2UUB - chains A and Q of the 23 polymer chains in the assembly; structure by X-ray diffraction, 2.80 A resolution.

# Chain A
Molecule: 16S Ribosomal RNA
Source organism: Thermus thermophilus
Sequence (1522 nucleotides; each row starts with the number of its first residue; note: 44 numbers in that range are skipped by the numbering (no residue carries them; nothing is unmodelled there); a row labelled like 189A-189L holds insertion residues (189A, then the next letters in order); numbering starts at 0):
     0 UUUGUUGGAGAGUUUGAUCCUGGCUCAGGGUGAACGCUGGCGGCGUGCCU
    50 AAGACAUGCAAGUCGUGCGGGCCG
    76 CGGGGUUUU
    88 ACUCCG
    96 UGGUCAGCGGCGGACGGGUGAGUAACGCGUGGGU
  129A G
   130 ACCUACCCGGAAGAGGGGGACAACCCGGGGAAACUCGGGCUAAUCCCCCA
   180 UGUGGACCCG
189A-189L CCCCUUGGGGUG
   190 UGUCCAAAGGGCUUU
   216 GCCCGCUUCCGGAUGGGCCCGCGUCCCAUCAGCUAGUUGGUGGGGUAAUG
   266 GCCCACCAAGGCGACGACGGGUAGCCGGUCUGAGAGGAUGGCCGGCCACA
   316 GGGGCACUGAGACACGGGCCCCACUCCUACGGGAGGCAGCAGUUAGGAAU
   366 CUUCCGCAAUGGGCGCAAGCCUGACGGAGCGACGCCGCUUGGAGGAAGAA
   416 GCCCUUCGGGGUGUAAACUCCUGA
   441 ACCCGGGACGAAACCCCC
   460 GA
   470 CGAGGGGA
   479 CUGACGGUACCGGGGUAA
   498 UAGCGCCGGCCAACUCCGUGCCAGCAGCCGCGGUAAUACGGAGGGCGCGA
   548 GCGUUACCCGGAUUCACUGGGCGUAAAGGGCGUGUAGGCGGCCUGGGGCG
   598 UCCCAUGUGAAAGACCACGGCUCAACCGUGGGGGAGCGUGGGAUACGCUC
   648 AGGCUAGACGGUGGGAGAGGGUGGUGGAAUUCCCGGAGUAGCGGUGAAAU
   698 GCGCAGAUACCGGGAGGAACGCCGAUGGCGAAGGCAGCCACCUGGUCCAC
   748 CCGUGACGCUGAGGCGCGAAAGCGUGGGGAGCAAACCGGAUUAGAUACCC
   798 GGGUAGUCCACGCCCUAAACGAUGCGCGCUAGGUCUCUGGGUCU
   848 CCUGGGGGCCGAAGCUAACGCGUUAAGCGCGCCGCCUGGGGAGUACGGCC
   898 GCAAGGCUGAAACUCAAAGGAAUUGACGGGGGCCCGCACAAGCGGUGGAG
   948 CAUGUGGUUUAAUUCGAAGCAACGCGAAGAACCUUACCAGGCCUUGACAU
   998 GCUA
 1001A G
  1002 GGAACCCGGGUGAAAGCCUGGGGUGCCCC
1030A-1030D GCGA
  1031 GGGGAGCCCUAGCACAGGUGCUGCAUGGCCGUCGUCAGCUCGUGCCGUGA
  1081 GGUGUUGGGUUAAGUCCCGCAACGAGCGCAACCCCCGCCGUUAGUUGCCA
  1131 GCGGUUCGGCCGGGCACUCUAACGGGACUGCCCGCG
  1168 AAAGCGGGAGGAAGGAGGGGACGACGUCUGGUCAGCAUGGCCCUUACGGC
  1218 CUGGGCGACACACGUGCUACAAUGCCCACUACAAAGCGAUGCCACCCGGC
  1268 AACGGGGAGCUAAUCGCAAAAAGGUGGGCCCAGUUCGGAUUGGGGUCUGC
  1318 AACCCGACCCCAUGAAGCCGGAAUCGCUAGUAAUCGCGGAUCAGCC
 1363A A
  1364 UGCCGCGGUGAAUACGUUCCCGGGCCUUGUACACACCGCCCGUCACGCCA
  1414 UGGGAGCGGGCUCUACCCGAAGUCGCCGG
1442A-1442B GA
  1443 GCCUA
  1452 C
  1456 GGGCAGGCGCCGAGGGUAGGGCCCGUGACUGGGGCGAAGUCGUAACAAGG
  1506 UAGCUGUACCGGAAGGUGCGGCUGGAUCACCUCCUUUCU
Unresolved in the structure: 0-4, 1534-1538
Ion coordination: Mg2+ site 1: U12, G22; Mg2+ site 2: U12, C526, A914; Mg2+ site 3: G15, U920; Mg2+ site 4 near G21 (its only coordinating residue here); Mg2+ site 5: A33, C398; Mg2+ site 6: U37, G38; Mg2+ site 7: C48, U114; Mg2+ site 8: C48, G115; Mg2+ site 9 near A53 (its only coordinating residue here); Mg2+ site 10: C58, U387, G388; Mg2+ site 11: A59, U387; Mg2+ site 12: G61, U62, G105; 126 more Mg2+ sites not listed; 23 more K+ sites not listed
Residues lining bound ligands: paromomycin (PAR): G1405, U1406, C1407, A1408, C1409, G1489, C1490, G1491, A1492, A1493, G1494, U1495, C1496
From the paper describing this entry:
  - Mg2+ coordination: C518
  - conformationally variable residues: G530

# Chain Q
Molecule: 30S ribosomal protein S17
Source organism: Thermus thermophilus
Reference sequence: Q5SHP7 (RS17_THET8); residues 2-105 here correspond to UniProt positions 1-104 (UniProt number = residue number - 1)
Sequence (105 residues; row label = number of the first residue in the row):
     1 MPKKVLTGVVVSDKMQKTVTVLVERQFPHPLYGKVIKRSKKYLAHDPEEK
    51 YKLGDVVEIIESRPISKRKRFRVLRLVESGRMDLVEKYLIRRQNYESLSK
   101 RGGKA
Unresolved in the structure: 1
Ion coordination: Mg2+ site 1: Asp13, Met15, Glu49; Mg2+ site 2: Tyr32 (shared with A563(A), C564(A) of chain A); Mg2+ site 3: Ser39 (shared with C280(A) of chain A); Mg2+ site 4 near Ile65 (its only coordinating residue here)

# Chain A / chain Q interface
Contacting residue pairs (103):
  G127(A) - Pro2(Q)  hydrogen bond to the sugar
  G127(A) - Glu61(Q)  hydrogen bond to the base
  G128(A) - Pro2(Q)  sugar contact
  G128(A) - Lys3(Q)  hydrogen bond to the phosphate
  G128(A) - Glu61(Q)  sugar contact
  U129(A) - Lys3(Q)  salt bridge to the phosphate
  A130(A) - Arg63(Q)  salt bridge to the phosphate
  A130(A) - Pro64(Q)  base contact
  U189F(A) - Ser62(Q)  base contact
  U189F(A) - Arg63(Q)  hydrogen bond to the base
  U189F(A) - Arg72(Q)  base contact
  G189G(A) - Arg63(Q)  base contact
  C234(A) - Pro64(Q)  sugar contact
  C234(A) - Arg70(Q)  sugar contact
  C235(A) - Glu61(Q)  sugar contact
  C235(A) - Arg70(Q)  salt bridge to the phosphate
  C235(A) - Phe71(Q)  sugar contact
  G236(A) - Lys4(Q)  sugar contact
  G236(A) - Lys40(Q)  salt bridge to the phosphate
  G236(A) - Tyr42(Q)  hydrogen bond to the phosphate
  C237(A) - Arg25(Q)  hydrogen bond to the phosphate
  C237(A) - Lys40(Q)  salt bridge to the phosphate
  C237(A) - Tyr42(Q)  phosphate contact
  G238(A) - Arg25(Q)  salt bridge to the phosphate
  A246(A) - Ser99(Q)  sugar contact
  G247(A) - Glu96(Q)  base contact
  G247(A) - Ser99(Q)  hydrogen bond to the phosphate
  G247(A) - Lys100(Q)  salt bridge to the phosphate
  G247(A) - Arg101(Q)  phosphate contact
  U253(A) - Met15(Q)  hydrogen bond to the sugar
  U253(A) - Leu43(Q)  sugar contact
  U253(A) - Lys67(Q)  salt bridge to the phosphate
  U253(A) - Arg68(Q)  phosphate contact
  G254(A) - Met15(Q)  sugar contact
  G254(A) - Gln16(Q)  hydrogen bond to the sugar
  G254(A) - Thr18(Q)  hydrogen bond to the sugar
  G254(A) - Ser66(Q)  hydrogen bond to the phosphate
  G254(A) - Lys67(Q)  phosphate contact
  G254(A) - Arg68(Q)  phosphate contact
  G254(A) - Lys69(Q)  hydrogen bond to the phosphate
  G255(A) - Gln16(Q)  hydrogen bond to the sugar
  G255(A) - Lys17(Q)  hydrogen bond to the phosphate
  G255(A) - Ile65(Q)  phosphate contact
  G255(A) - Ser66(Q)  phosphate contact
  G255(A) - Lys69(Q)  salt bridge to the phosphate
  U256(A) - Lys17(Q)  salt bridge to the phosphate
  U264(A) - Arg63(Q)  sugar contact
  U264(A) - Pro64(Q)  hydrogen bond to the sugar
  G265(A) - Pro64(Q)  sugar contact
  G265(A) - Ile65(Q)  phosphate contact
  G265(A) - Ser66(Q)  sugar contact
  G265(A) - Lys67(Q)  hydrogen bond to the sugar
  G266(A) - Lys67(Q)  phosphate contact
  C267(A) - Lys67(Q)  salt bridge to the phosphate
  A273(A) - Gln16(Q)  sugar contact
  G275(A) - Lys14(Q)  phosphate contact
  G275(A) - Met15(Q)  sugar contact
  G276(A) - Ser12(Q)  hydrogen bond to the phosphate
  G276(A) - Met15(Q)  sugar contact
  G276(A) - Thr20(Q)  phosphate contact
  G276(A) - Leu43(Q)  phosphate contact
  G276(A) - Arg68(Q)  hydrogen bond to the sugar
  C277(A) - Lys41(Q)  salt bridge to the phosphate
  C277(A) - Leu43(Q)  phosphate contact
  C277(A) - Arg68(Q)  salt bridge to the phosphate
  C277(A) - Arg92(Q)  base contact
  G278(A) - Lys41(Q)  salt bridge to the phosphate
  G278(A) - Arg92(Q)  hydrogen bond to the base
  G278(A) - Glu96(Q)  hydrogen bond to the base
  A279(A) - Tyr95(Q)  hydrogen bond to the phosphate
  A279(A) - Leu98(Q)  base contact
  C280(A) - Glu24(Q)  base contact
  C280(A) - Lys37(Q)  hydrogen bond to the base
  C280(A) - Arg38(Q)  hydrogen bond to the sugar
  C280(A) - Ser39(Q)  hydrogen bond to the base
  C280(A) - Arg91(Q)  base contact
  C564(A) - Leu31(Q)  sugar contact
  C564(A) - Tyr32(Q)  sugar contact
  U582(A) - Asn94(Q)  hydrogen bond to the sugar
  A583(A) - Asn94(Q)  hydrogen bond to the sugar
  G585(A) - Lys34(Q)  hydrogen bond to the phosphate
  G585(A) - Lys37(Q)  salt bridge to the phosphate
  C586(A) - Lys34(Q)  salt bridge to the phosphate
  C596(A) - Gln26(Q)  sugar contact
  G597(A) - Gln26(Q)  sugar contact
  G597(A) - Pro28(Q)  phosphate contact
  G597(A) - Val35(Q)  sugar contact
  U598(A) - Pro28(Q)  phosphate contact
  G635(A) - Pro2(Q)  sugar contact
  U636(A) - Pro2(Q)  phosphate contact
  A759(A) - Asn94(Q)  base contact
  G760(A) - Asn94(Q)  hydrogen bond to the base
  G760(A) - Ser97(Q)  hydrogen bond to the base
  G760(A) - Leu98(Q)  sugar contact
  G760(A) - Lys104(Q)  base contact
  G760(A) - Ala105(Q)  base contact
  G761(A) - Gly103(Q)  sugar contact
  G761(A) - Lys104(Q)  sugar contact
  G761(A) - Ala105(Q)  base contact
  C762(A) - Ala105(Q)  sugar contact
  C879(A) - Lys34(Q)  salt bridge to the phosphate
  G895(A) - Lys100(Q)  phosphate contact
  C896(A) - Lys100(Q)  salt bridge to the phosphate
Other interface residues (no listed pair), chain A (50 interface residues in all): U252, C272, G584, G644, C647
Other interface residues (no listed pair), chain Q (54 interface residues in all): His45, Arg81, Lys87, Ile90

# In short
The interface between chain A and chain Q involves 50 residues on one side and 54 on the other, with 29
hydrogen bonds and 18 salt bridges. Among the polar pairs are G127(A)-Glu61(Q), U189F(A)-Arg63(Q) and
G278(A)-Arg92(Q). Ligands of chain A: paromomycin. From the paper: Mg2+ coordination by C518(A);
conformational variability at G530(A).
Chain A is 16S Ribosomal RNA and chain Q is 30S ribosomal protein S17, both from Thermus thermophilus; the
structure, Structure of the Thermus thermophilus 30S ribosomal subunit complexed with a Valine-ASL with cmo5U
in position ..., was determined by X-ray diffraction (same publication as 2UUC, 2UU9 and 2UUA).
